6SG9 - chains CA and FF of the 53 polymer chains in the assembly; structure by electron microscopy, 3.10 A resolution.

# Chain CA
Molecule: 9S rRNA
Organism: Trypanosoma brucei brucei
Sequence (802 nucleotides; numbered 1 to 802; the number before each row is that of its first residue):
     1 UAAAUUAUGG UCAAUUGUUA GUAUUCAUAU UAAUUUUUUU AAAUGUUUUA UCAUUUUAUA
    61 AAGGUUUAUU UUUGAAAGAU UUUUUGUAUA AAAUUUUAGG AAUAGUUAAU AAUAAUUUAU
   121 AAUUUUGAUU AGAUUGUUUU GUUAAUGCUA UUAGAUGGGU GUGGAAAAAU AAAAAAAAUA
   181 AUUAAUAUAU AUCAAUAAUA AAUUAAAUUA AUCUAUUAGU CAGAAAUGGA UGCCAGCCGU
   241 UGCGGUAAUU UCUAUGCUUU UAAAUAUUAU ACAAUUAUCA UAUUAAAUUG UUAAGUGUUG
   301 AUUUAACCAA UAAAAAUAUA AAUAAUUUUU AUUUGUUUUU AAACACCAUU AGGUAUAUGC
   361 AAAUAUAAAA UUAUAGUAAU UAUAAAUUAU AUUAUAUUAU AUUUAUUCAU AUAAUUAAUA
   421 GGAUAAUAUU UGUAGUUUUU GAUACCAUGA UAAGGAUUAU AAAUUGAAAG UGUUAAUAUC
   481 AUAAUCAAAA UUUAUUAUUU AUAUUAAAUA UGUAUGUGUA GAUAAAAUAA GAAAUUAAAA
   541 AGGUAUUGUU GCCCACCAAU UUUUAAAUUA UAUUAUAUUA UAUUUAUUCA UAUAAUUAAU
   601 AGGAUAAUAU UUGUAGUUUU UGAUACCAUG AUAAGGAUUA UAAAUUGAAA GUGUUAAUAU
   661 CAUAAUCAAA AUUUAUUAUU UAUAUUAAAU AUGUAUGUGU AGAUAAAAUA AGAAAUUAAA
   721 AAGGUAUUGU UGCCCACCAA UUUUUAUAAU AAAAAUAACG UGCAGUAAUU AAUAUAUUUA
   781 UAAAAAUAUA UUUUUUUUUU UA
Not modelled in the structure: 1-383, 530-802

# Chain FF
Name: mt-SAF14
Organism: Trypanosoma brucei brucei
Reference sequence: Q57W60 (Q57W60_TRYB2); residues 1-474 here = UniProt positions 1-474
Sequence (474 residues; numbered 1 to 474; the number before each row is that of its first residue):
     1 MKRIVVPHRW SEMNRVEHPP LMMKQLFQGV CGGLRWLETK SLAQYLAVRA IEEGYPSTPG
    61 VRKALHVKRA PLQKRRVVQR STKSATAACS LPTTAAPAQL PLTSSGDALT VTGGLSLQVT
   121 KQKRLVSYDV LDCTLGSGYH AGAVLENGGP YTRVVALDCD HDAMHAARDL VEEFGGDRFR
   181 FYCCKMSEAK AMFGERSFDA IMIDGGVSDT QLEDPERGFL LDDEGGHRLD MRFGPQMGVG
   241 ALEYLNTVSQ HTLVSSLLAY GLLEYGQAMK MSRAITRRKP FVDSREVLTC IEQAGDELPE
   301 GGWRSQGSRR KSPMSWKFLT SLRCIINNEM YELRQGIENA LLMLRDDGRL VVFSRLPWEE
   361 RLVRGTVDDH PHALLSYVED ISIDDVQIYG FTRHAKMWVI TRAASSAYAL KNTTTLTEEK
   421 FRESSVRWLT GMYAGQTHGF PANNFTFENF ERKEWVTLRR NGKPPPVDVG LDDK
Not modelled in the structure: 63-115, 462-474
Differences from the reference sequence: conflict Ala70 (Pro in Q57W60), Phe179 (Leu in Q57W60)
Residues lining bound ligands: S-adenosylhomocysteine (SAH): His18, Cys133, Thr134, Leu135, Gly136, Ser137, His140, Leu157, Asp158, Cys159, Asp160, Cys184, Lys185, Met186, Asp204, Gly206, Val207, Ser208, Gln211, Phe233, Glu332, Arg355

# Chain CA / chain FF interface
Contacting residue pairs (19; chain CA residue first):
  U397(CA) - His438(FF)  stacking on the base
  U400(CA) - Lys453(FF)  phosphate contact
  A508(CA) - Arg452(FF)  hydrogen bond to the sugar
  G512(CA) - Asn449(FF)  hydrogen bond to the base
  U513(CA) - Phe447(FF)  stacking on the base
  A514(CA) - Thr437(FF)  hydrogen bond to the sugar
  A514(CA) - Thr446(FF)  hydrogen bond to the base
  A514(CA) - Phe447(FF)  base contact
  A514(CA) - Glu451(FF)  hydrogen bond to the base
  U515(CA) - Gly431(FF)  base contact
  U515(CA) - Tyr433(FF)  hydrogen bond to the base
  U515(CA) - Ala434(FF)  base contact
  U515(CA) - Gly435(FF)  hydrogen bond to the phosphate
  U515(CA) - Gln436(FF)  phosphate contact
  U515(CA) - Thr437(FF)  sugar contact
  G516(CA) - Gln436(FF)  sugar contact
  G516(CA) - Thr437(FF)  phosphate contact
  G516(CA) - His438(FF)  hydrogen bond to the base
  G516(CA) - Gly439(FF)  base contact
Interface residues without a listed pair, chain CA (9 interface residues in all): A399
Interface residues without a listed pair, chain FF (15 interface residues in all): Phe445

# Summary
9 residues of chain CA and 15 residues of chain FF are in contact; the contacts include 8 hydrogen bonds and 2
aromatic stacking contacts. Polar contacts include G512(CA)-Asn449(FF), A514(CA)-Thr446(FF) and
A514(CA)-Glu451(FF). Chain FF binds S-adenosylhomocysteine.
Chain CA is 9S rRNA and chain FF is mt-SAF14, both from Trypanosoma brucei brucei; the structure, Head domain
of the mt-SSU assemblosome from Trypanosoma brucei, was determined by electron microscopy (same publication as
6SGB and 6SGA).
